PDB entry 7EOR | electron microscopy, 4.00 A resolution | chains C and D of the 4 polymer chains in the assembly

Chain C:
Molecule: Glutamate receptor ionotropic, NMDA 2A
Source organism: Homo sapiens
UniProtKB: Q12879 (NMDE1_HUMAN); residues 1-842 here = UniProt positions 1-842
Amino-acid sequence (853 residues; row label = number of the first residue in the row):
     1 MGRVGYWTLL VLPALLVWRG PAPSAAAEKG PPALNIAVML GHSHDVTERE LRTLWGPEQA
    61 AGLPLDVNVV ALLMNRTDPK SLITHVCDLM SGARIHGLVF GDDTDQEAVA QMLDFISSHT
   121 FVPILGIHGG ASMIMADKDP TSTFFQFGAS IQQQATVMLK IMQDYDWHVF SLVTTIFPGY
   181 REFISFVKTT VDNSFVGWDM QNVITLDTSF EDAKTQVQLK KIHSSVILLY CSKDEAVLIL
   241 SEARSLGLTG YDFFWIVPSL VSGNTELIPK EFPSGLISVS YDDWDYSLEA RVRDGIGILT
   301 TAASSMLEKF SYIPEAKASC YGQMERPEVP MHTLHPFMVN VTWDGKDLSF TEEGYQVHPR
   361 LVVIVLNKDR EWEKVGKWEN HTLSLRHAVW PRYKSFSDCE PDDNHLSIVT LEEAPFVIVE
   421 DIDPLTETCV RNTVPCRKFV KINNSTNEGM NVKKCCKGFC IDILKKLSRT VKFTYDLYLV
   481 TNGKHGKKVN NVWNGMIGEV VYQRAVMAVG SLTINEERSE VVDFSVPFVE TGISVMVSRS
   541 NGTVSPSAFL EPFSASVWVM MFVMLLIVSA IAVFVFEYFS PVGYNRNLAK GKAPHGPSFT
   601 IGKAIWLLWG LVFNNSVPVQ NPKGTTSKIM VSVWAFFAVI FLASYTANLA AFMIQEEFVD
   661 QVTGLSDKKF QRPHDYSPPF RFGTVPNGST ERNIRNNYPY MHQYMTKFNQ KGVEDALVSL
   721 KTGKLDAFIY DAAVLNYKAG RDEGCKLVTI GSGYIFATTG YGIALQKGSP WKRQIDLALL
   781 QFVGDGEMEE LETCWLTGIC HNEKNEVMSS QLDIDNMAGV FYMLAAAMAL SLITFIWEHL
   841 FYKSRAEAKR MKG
Disordered / not traced: 1-33, 541-555, 582-597, 615-624, 656-659, 801-814, 838-853
Sequence notes: engineered mutation Cys-794 (Leu in Q12879); expression tag (843-853)
UniProt features mapped onto this chain:
  - region: Phe-599 to Gln-620 (Pore-forming)
  - binding site (Zn(2+)): His-44, His-128, Glu-266, Asp-282
  - binding site (L-glutamate): Ser-511, Thr-513, Arg-518, Ser-689, Thr-690, Asp-731
  - site: Asn-614 (Functional determinant of NMDA receptors)
  - glycosylation (N-linked (GlcNAc...) asparagine): Asn-75, Asn-340, Asn-380, Asn-443, Asn-444, Asn-541, Asn-687
  - natural variant: Pro-57 (P57L: Found in a cutaneous malignant melanoma sample), Pro-79 (P79R: In FESD), Thr-143 (T143I: Found in a patient with autism spectrum disorder; uncertain significance), Phe-183 (F183I: In FESD; uncertain significance), Ile-184 (I184S: In FESD; uncertain significance), Thr-189 (T189N: Found in a patient with schizophrenia; uncertain significance), Cys-231 (C231Y: In FESD; uncertain significance), Ala-243 (A243V: In FESD), Asp-252 (D252N: Found in a cutaneous malignant melanoma sample), Ser-278 (S278F: Found in a cutaneous malignant melanoma sample), Ala-290 (A290V: In FESD; uncertain significance), Gly-295 (G295S: In FESD; uncertain significance), 71 further natural variant entries in UniProt
  - mutagenesis: Pro-552 (P552A: Changed glutamate-gated calcium ion channel activity characterized by increased desensitization ...), Ser-632 (S632F: No effect on localization to the cell membrane. No effect on agonist potency and channel activation by glutamate and glycine), Thr-646 (T646R: No effect on localization to the cell membrane. Results in increased glycine potency and channel activation at lower agonist concentrations)
Cystine bridges: Cys-87/Cys-320, Cys-436/Cys-456
Glycans and other covalent adducts: N-acetylglucosamine (NAG) linked to Asn-687
Residues lining bound ligands: 6RM (7-[(4-fluoranylphenoxy)methyl]-3-[(1R,2R)-2-(hydroxymethyl)cyclopropyl]-2-methyl-[1,3]thiazolo[3,2-a]pyrimidin-5-one): Ile-514, Val-526, Pro-527, Phe-528, Val-529, Glu-530, Thr-758, Thr-759, Gly-760, Leu-780, Val-783

Chain D:
Molecule: Glutamate receptor ionotropic, NMDA 1
Source organism: Homo sapiens
UniProtKB: Q05586 (NMDZ1_HUMAN); residue numbers follow UniProt; this construct covers 1-847
Amino-acid sequence (847 residues; numbered 1 to 847; the number before each row is that of its first residue):
     1 MSTMRLLTLA LLFSCSVARA ACDPKIVNIG AVLSTRKHEQ MFREAVNQAN KRHGSWKIQL
    61 NATSVTHKPN AIQMALSVCE DLISSQVYAI LVSHPPTPND HFTPTPVSYT AGFYRIPVLG
   121 LTTRMSIYSD KSIHLSFLRT VPPYSHQSSV WFEMMRVYSW NHIILLVSDD HEGRAAQKRL
   181 ETLLEERESK AEKVLQFDPG TKNVTALLME AKELEARVII LSASEDDAAT VYRAAAMLNM
   241 TGSGYVWLVG EREISGNALR YAPDGILGLQ LINGKNESAH ISDAVGVVAQ AVHELLEKEN
   301 ITDPPRGCVG NTNIWKTGPL FKRVLMSSKY ADGVTGRVEF NEDGDRKFAN YSIMNLQNRK
   361 LVQVGIYNGT HVIPNDRKII WPGGETEKPR GYQMSTRLKI VTIHQEPFVY VKPTLSDGTC
   421 KEEFTVNGDP VKKVICTGPN DTSPGSPRHT VPQCCYGFCI DLLIKLARTM NFTYEVHLVA
   481 DGKFGTQERV NNSNKKEWNG MMGELLSGQA DMIVAPLTIN NERAQYIEFS KPFKYQGLTI
   541 LVKKEIPRST LDSFMQPFQS TLWLLVGLSV HVVAVMLYLL DRFSPFGRFK VNSEEEEEDA
   601 LTLSSAMWFS WGVLLNSGIG EGAPRSFSAR ILGMVWAGFA MIIVASYTAN LAAFLVLDRP
   661 EERITGINDP RLRNPSDKFI YATVKQSSVD IYFRRQVCLS TMYRHMEKHN YESAAEAIQA
   721 VRDNKLHAFI WDSAVLEFEA SQKCDLVTTG ELFFRSGFGI GMRKDSPWKQ NVSLSILKSH
   781 ENGFMEDLDK TWVRYQECDS RSNAPATLTF ENMAGVFMLV AGGIVAGIFL IFIEIAYKRH
   841 KDARRKQ
Disordered / not traced: 1-24, 54-55, 548-555, 585-600, 616-625, 661-662, 797-808, 845-847
Sequence notes: engineered mutation Cys-698 (Glu in Q05586)
UniProt features mapped onto this chain:
  - region: Leu-603 to Pro-624 (Pore-forming)
  - binding site (glycine): Pro-516, Thr-518, Arg-523, Ser-688, Asp-732
  - glycosylation (N-linked (GlcNAc...) asparagine): Asn-61, Asn-203, Asn-239, Asn-276, Asn-300, Asn-350, Asn-368, Asn-440, Asn-471, Asn-491, Asn-674, Asn-771
  - natural variant: Arg-217 (R217W: In NDHMSR), Asp-227 (D227H: In NDHMSR; uncertain significance), Arg-306 (R306Q: Found in a patient with schizophrenia; uncertain significance), Asp-552 (D552E: In NDHMSD), Pro-557 (P557R: In NDHMSD), Ser-560 (S560SS: In NDHMSD), Gly-618 (G618R: In NDHMSD), Gly-620 (G620R: In NDHMSD), Ala-637 (A637S: In NDHMSD; uncertain significance; A637V: In NDHMSD; uncertain significance), Gly-638 (G638A: In NDHMSD; G638V: In NDHMSD), Met-641 (M641I: In NDHMSD; M641L: In NDHMSD; M641V: In NDHMSD), Ile-642 (I642T: In NDHMSD; uncertain significance), 14 further natural variant entries in UniProt
  - mutagenesis: Ile-642 (I642L: Slight decrease in glutamate and glycine agonist potency; mutant channels are activated at 2-fold higher glutamate and glycine concentrations), Val-644 (V644M: Increase in glutamate and glycine agonist potency; mutant channels are activated lower glutamate and glycine concentrations), Ala-653 (A653G: Increase in glutamate and glycine agonist potency; mutant channels are activated lower glutamate and glycine concentrations), Met-813 (M813V: Slight decrease in glycine agonist potency; no effect on glutamate agonist potency)
Cystine bridges: Cys-420/Cys-454, Cys-436/Cys-455
Glycans and other covalent adducts: N-acetylglucosamine (NAG) linked to Asn-61, Asn-203, Asn-239, Asn-276, Asn-471, Asn-771
Residues lining bound ligands: 6RM (7-[(4-fluoranylphenoxy)methyl]-3-[(1R,2R)-2-(hydroxymethyl)cyclopropyl]-2-methyl-[1,3]thiazolo[3,2-a]pyrimidin-5-one): Ile-519, Lys-531, Pro-532, Tyr-535, Ser-756, Gly-757, His-780

Interface between chain C and chain D:
Residue-residue contacts (53; chain C residue first):
  Ile-514(C) with Leu-777(D), hydrophobic
  Glu-516(C) with Leu-774(D); Leu-777(D); Lys-778(D), hydrogen bond (side chain-backbone); Glu-781(D)
  Glu-530(C) with Tyr-535(D)
  Ser-556(C) with Thr-809(D), hydrogen bond (backbone-side chain)
  Val-557(C) with Thr-809(D), hydrogen bond (backbone-side chain)
  Met-560(C) with Phe-817(D), hydrophobic
  Ile-571(C) with Ile-828(D), hydrophobic
  Tyr-578(C) with Ile-835(D), hydrophobic
  Phe-579(C) with Ile-835(D), hydrophobic
  Thr-625(C) with Trp-608(D)
  Thr-626(C) with Trp-608(D)
  Ser-627(C) with Ile-831(D)
  Lys-628(C) with Trp-608(D)
  Ile-629(C) with Trp-608(D); Trp-611(D), hydrophobic
  Met-630(C) with Gly-827(D); Leu-830(D), hydrophobic; Ile-831(D), hydrophobic
  Ser-632(C) with Leu-615(D)
  Phe-636(C) with Leu-614(D), hydrophobic; Leu-615(D), hydrophobic
  Phe-637(C) with Val-816(D), hydrophobic
  Ile-640(C) with Tyr-647(D)
  Phe-641(C) with Met-813(D), hydrophobic
  Ser-644(C) with Tyr-647(D); Leu-651(D)
  Tyr-645(C) with Met-813(D), hydrophobic
  Ala-647(C) with Leu-651(D), hydrophobic
  Asn-648(C) with Phe-810(D)
  Ala-651(C) with Leu-655(D), hydrophobic
  Asn-693(C) with Glu-781(D)
  Asn-697(C) with Glu-781(D), hydrogen bond (side chain-backbone); Asn-782(D)
  Ile-755(C) with Glu-786(D)
  Phe-756(C) with Glu-786(D)
  Ala-757(C) with His-780(D); Glu-786(D)
  Thr-758(C) with His-780(D)
  Arg-773(C) with Lys-764(D)
  Leu-777(C) with Asn-521(D); Ala-524(D), hydrophobic
  Leu-780(C) with Ile-519(D), hydrophobic; Asn-520(D); Asn-521(D); Ala-524(D), hydrophobic
  Gln-781(C) with Asn-521(D), hydrogen bond; Arg-695(D)
  Gly-784(C) with Arg-695(D), hydrogen bond (backbone-side chain); Phe-754(D)
  Glu-789(C) with Arg-755(D), salt bridge
Interface residues without a listed pair, chain C (46 interface residues in all): Asn-515, Pro-527, Ile-567, Val-575, Phe-613, Trp-634, Asn-696, Thr-759, Asp-785
Interface residues without a listed pair, chain D (41 interface residues in all): Gln-525, Pro-532, Gln-696, Leu-819, Val-820, Ile-824, Phe-832, Arg-839

Overview:
46 residues of chain C and 41 residues of chain D are in contact, with 6 hydrogen bonds and 1 salt bridge.
Polar pairs include Glu-789(C)/Arg-755(D), Glu-516(C)/Lys-778(D) and Ser-556(C)/Thr-809(D). Compound 6RM is
bound between chain C and chain D. N-acetylglucosamine is covalently linked to Asn-687(C).
Here chain C is Glutamate receptor ionotropic, NMDA 2A and chain D is Glutamate receptor ionotropic, NMDA 1,
both from Homo sapiens. Entry 7EOR (Structure of the human GluN1/GluN2A NMDA receptor in the
glycine/glutamate/GNE-6901 bound state) was determined by electron microscopy (same publication as 7EOQ, 7EOS,
7EOT and 7EOU).
